Entry 3W97 (X-ray diffraction, 3.20 A resolution); this record covers chains G and J of the 10 polymer chains in the assembly.

Chain G:
Protein: Histone H2A type 1-B/E
From: Homo sapiens
UniProt: P04908 (H2A1B_HUMAN); residues 0-129 here correspond to UniProt positions 1-130 (UniProt number = residue number + 1)
Amino-acid sequence (133 residues; numbered -3 to 129; the number before each row is that of its first residue; numbers below 1 keep their minus sign (Gly-3 is residue -3)):
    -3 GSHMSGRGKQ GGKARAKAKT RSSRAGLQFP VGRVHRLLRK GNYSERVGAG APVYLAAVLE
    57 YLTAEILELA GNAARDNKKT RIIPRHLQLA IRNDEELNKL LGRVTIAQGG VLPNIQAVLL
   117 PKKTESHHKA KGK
Disordered / not traced: -3 to 15, 119-129
Sequence notes: expression tag (-3 to -1)
Curated features (UniProtKB/Swiss-Prot):
  - modified residue: Ser1 (N-acetylserine), Arg3 (Citrulline), Lys5 (N6-(2-hydroxyisobutyryl)lysine), Lys9 (N6-(2-hydroxyisobutyryl)lysine), Lys13 (N6-(beta-hydroxybutyryl)lysine), Lys36 (N6-(2-hydroxyisobutyryl)lysine), Lys74 (N6-(2-hydroxyisobutyryl)lysine), Lys75 (N6-(2-hydroxyisobutyryl)lysine), Lys95 (N6-(2-hydroxyisobutyryl)lysine), Gln104 (N5-methylglutamine), Lys118 (N6-(2-hydroxyisobutyryl)lysine), Lys119 (N6-crotonyllysine), Thr120 (Phosphothreonine), Lys125 (N6-crotonyllysine)
  - cross-link (Glycyl lysine isopeptide (Lys-Gly)): Lys13 (interchain with G-Cter in ubiquitin), Lys15 (interchain with G-Cter in ubiquitin), Lys119 (interchain with G-Cter in ubiquitin)

Chain J:
Molecule: 146-nt DNA strand
Sequence (146 nucleotides; numbered 147 to 292; the number before each row is that of its first residue):
   147 ATCAATATCC ACCTGCAGAT TCTACCAAAA GTGTATTTGG AAACTGCTCC ATCAAAAGGC
   207 ATGTTCAGCT GAATTCAGCT GAACATGCCT TTTGATGGAG CAGTTTCCAA ATACACTTTT
   267 GGTAGAATCT GCAGGTGGAT ATTGAT

Interface between chain G and chain J:
Pairs across the interface (8):
  Thr16(G) - DG177(J)  phosphate contact
  Arg17(G) - DG177(J)  salt bridge to the phosphate
  Arg20(G) - DT178(J)  salt bridge to the phosphate
  Arg29(G) - DA176(J)  phosphate contact
  Arg32(G) - DA176(J)  salt bridge to the phosphate
  Arg42(G) - DT184(J)  sugar contact
  Arg42(G) - DG185(J)  hydrogen bond to the sugar
  Arg77(G) - DT166(J)  sugar contact
Interface residues without a listed pair, chain G (9 interface residues in all): Ser18, Gly28
Interface residues without a listed pair, chain J (7 interface residues in all): DA175

In short:
9 residues of chain G and 7 residues of chain J are in contact; the contacts include 1 hydrogen bond and 3
salt bridges. Among the polar pairs are Arg42(G)-DG185(J), Arg17(G)-DG177(J) and Arg20(G)-DT178(J).
Chain G is Histone H2A type 1-B/E (Homo sapiens) and chain J is a 146-nt DNA strand; the structure, Crystal
Structure of Human Nucleosome Core Particle lacking H2B N-terminal region, was determined by X-ray diffraction
(same publication as 3W98 and 3W99).
